2YW7 - chains F and J of the 10 polymer chains in the assembly; structure by X-ray diffraction, 3.30 A resolution.

[Chain F (and J)]
Name: Starvation-induced DNA protecting protein
Source organism: Mycobacterium smegmatis
Notes: chain J of this document is another copy of the same molecule, construct and numbering; everything in this record applies to it too
UniProt: A0R692 (A0R692_MYCS2); residues 1-183 here = UniProt positions 1-183
Sequence (183 residues; each row starts with the number of its first residue):
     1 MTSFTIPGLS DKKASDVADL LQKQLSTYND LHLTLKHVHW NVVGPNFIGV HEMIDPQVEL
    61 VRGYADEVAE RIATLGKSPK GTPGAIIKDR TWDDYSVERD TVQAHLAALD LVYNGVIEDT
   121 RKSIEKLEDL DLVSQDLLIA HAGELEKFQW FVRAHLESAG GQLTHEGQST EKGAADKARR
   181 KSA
Not modelled in the structure: 1-10, 157-183 (chain J: 1-11, 158-183)
UniProt features mapped onto this chain:
  - binding site (Fe cation): H39, D66, E70

[Interface between chain F and chain J]
Pairs across the interface (11; chain F residue first):
  V43(F) - W150(J)  hydrophobic
  V43(F) - A154(J)  hydrophobic
  V43(F) - E157(J)
  G44(F) - A154(J)  hydrogen bond (backbone-backbone)
  G44(F) - H155(J)
  G44(F) - E157(J)
  P45(F) - H155(J)
  F47(F) - W150(J)  hydrophobic
  F47(F) - F151(J)  hydrophobic
  R99(F) - W150(J)
  T101(F) - E157(J)
Interface residues without a listed pair, chain F (7 interface residues in all): W40

[Summary]
7 residues of chain F and 5 residues of chain J are in contact; the contacts include 1 hydrogen bond. Its one
hydrogen bond, G44(F)-A154(J), is backbone to backbone. Curated annotation (UniProt) lists 3 Fe cation-binding
residues on chain F.
Both chains are Starvation-induced DNA protecting protein (Mycobacterium smegmatis). Entry 2YW7 (Crystal
structure of C-terminal deletion mutant of Mycobacterium smegmatis Dps) was determined by X-ray diffraction
together with 2YW6 from the same study.
